PDB entry 9BLF | electron microscopy, 3.31 A resolution | chains D and T of the 6 polymer chains in the assembly

Chain D:
Molecule: Non-structural protein 8
From: Severe acute respiratory syndrome coronavirus 2
Reference sequence: P0DTD1 (R1AB_SARS2); residues 1-198 here correspond to UniProt positions 3943-4140 (UniProt number = residue number + 3942)
Amino-acid sequence (199 residues; each row starts with the number of its first residue; numbering starts at 0):
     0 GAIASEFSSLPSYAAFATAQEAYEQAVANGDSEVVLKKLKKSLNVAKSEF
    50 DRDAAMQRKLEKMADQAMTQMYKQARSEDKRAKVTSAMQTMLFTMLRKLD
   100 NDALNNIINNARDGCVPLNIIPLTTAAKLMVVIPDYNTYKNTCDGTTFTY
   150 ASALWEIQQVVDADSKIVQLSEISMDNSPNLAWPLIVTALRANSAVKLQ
Not modelled in the structure: 0-5, 192-198
Construct notes: expression tag (0)

Chain T:
Molecule: Template RNA
From: synthetic construct
Sequence (38 nucleotides; each row starts with the number of its first residue):
     1 AAAAAGGGUUGUGAUUUUAAUAGCUUCUUAGGAGAAUG
Not modelled in the structure: 1, 37-38

Interface between chain D and chain T:
Pairs across the interface (7; chain D residue first):
  Lys40(D) - C27(T)  salt bridge to the phosphate
  Asn43(D) - U25(T)  hydrogen bond to the phosphate
  Asn43(D) - U26(T)  hydrogen bond to the phosphate
  Ser47(D) - U25(T)  hydrogen bond to the sugar
  Lys61(D) - U16(T)  salt bridge to the phosphate
  Lys61(D) - U17(T)  salt bridge to the phosphate
  Gln65(D) - U16(T)  sugar contact
Interface residues without a listed pair, chain D (6 interface residues in all): Val44

Overview:
6 residues of chain D and 5 residues of chain T are in contact, with 3 hydrogen bonds and 3 salt bridges.
Among the polar pairs are Ser47(D)-U25(T), Asn43(D)-U25(T) and Asn43(D)-U26(T).
Here chain D is Non-structural protein 8 (Severe acute respiratory syndrome coronavirus 2) and chain T is
Template RNA (synthetic construct). Entry 9BLF (SARS-CoV-2 core polymerase complex inhibited by araCTP) was
determined by electron microscopy.
